4I5B - chains A and B of the 3 polymer chains in the assembly; structure by X-ray diffraction, 2.12 A resolution.

# Chain A
Molecule: HLA class II histocompatibility antigen, DR alpha chain
Organism: Homo sapiens
Reference sequence: P01903 (DRA_HUMAN); residues 2-188 here correspond to UniProt positions 27-213 (UniProt number = residue number + 25)
Amino-acid sequence (187 residues; each row starts with the number of its first residue):
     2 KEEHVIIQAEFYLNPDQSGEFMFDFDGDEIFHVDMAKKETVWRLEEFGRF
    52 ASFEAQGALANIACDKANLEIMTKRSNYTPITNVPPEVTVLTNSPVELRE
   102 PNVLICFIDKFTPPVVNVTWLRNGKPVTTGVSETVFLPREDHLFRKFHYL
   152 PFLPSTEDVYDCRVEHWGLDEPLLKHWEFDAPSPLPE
Not modelled in the structure: 182-188
Disulfides: C107-C163
Construct notes: conflict C65 (Val90 in P01903)
Curated features (UniProtKB/Swiss-Prot):
  - region: E179 to E188 (Connecting peptide)
  - site: Q9 (Self- and pathogen-derived peptide antigen), G49 (Self-peptide antigen), F51 (Self- and pathogen-derived peptide antigen), A52 (Self-peptide antigen), S53 (Self- and pathogen-derived peptide antigen), E55 (Pathogen-derived peptide antigen), N62 (Self- and pathogen-derived peptide antigen), N69 (Pathogen-derived peptide antigen), R76 (Self- and pathogen-derived peptide antigen)
  - glycosylation (N-linked (GlcNAc...) asparagine): N78, N118
From the paper describing this entry:
  - mutagenesis - S53A: unchanged binding to peptide

# Chain B
Molecule: HLA class II histocompatibility antigen, DRB1-1 beta chain
Organism: Homo sapiens
Reference sequence: P04229 (2B11_HUMAN); residues 2-193 here correspond to UniProt positions 31-222 (UniProt number = residue number + 29)
Amino-acid sequence (192 residues; each row starts with the number of its first residue):
     2 DTRPRFLWQLKFECHFFNGTERVRLLERSIYNQEESVRFDSDVGEYRAVT
    52 ELGRPDAEYWNSQKDLLEQRRAAVDTYCRHNYGVGESFTVQRRVEPKVTV
   102 YPSKTQPLQHHNLLVCSVSGFYPGSIEVRWFRNGQEEKAGVVSTGLIQNG
   152 DWTFQTLVMLETVPRSGEVYTCQVEHPSVTSPLTVEWRARSE
Disulfides: C15-C79, C117-C173
Construct notes: conflict S30 (Cys59 in P04229)
From the paper describing this entry:
  - mutagenesis - H81A: unchanged binding to peptide
  - mutagenesis - V85S: unchanged binding to HA peptide
  - mutagenesis - V85D: decreased binding to peptide

# How chain A and chain B interact
Residue-residue contacts (121; chain A residue first):
  K2(A) with F18(B)
  E3(A) with H16(B), salt bridge; F17(B); F18(B)
  E4(A) with F17(B), hydrogen bond (backbone-backbone); N19(B), hydrogen bond (side chain-backbone); G20(B), hydrogen bond (side chain-backbone)
  H5(A) with C15(B); H16(B); F17(B), hydrogen bond (backbone-backbone); V91(B)
  V6(A) with C15(B); H16(B)
  I7(A) with F13(B); E14(B); C15(B), hydrogen bond (backbone-backbone); F17(B), hydrophobic
  I8(A) with F13(B); E14(B)
  Q9(A) with L11(B); K12(B); F13(B), hydrogen bond (backbone-backbone); Y78(B), hydrogen bond
  A10(A) with L11(B)
  E11(A) with Q10(B); L11(B), hydrogen bond (backbone-backbone)
  F12(A) with W9(B); Q10(B)
  Y13(A) with L8(B); W9(B), hydrogen bond (backbone-backbone)
  L14(A) with R6(B); F7(B)
  N15(A) with R6(B); F7(B), hydrogen bond (backbone-backbone)
  P16(A) with R4(B); P5(B); R6(B)
  D17(A) with R6(B), salt bridge
  F24(A) with Y78(B); N82(B)
  F26(A) with T90(B); V91(B); Y123(B); W153(B), hydrophobic
  D27(A) with Q149(B), hydrogen bond (backbone-side chain)
  G28(A) with Q149(B)
  D29(A) with Y123(B); Q149(B), hydrogen bond; G151(B); W153(B)
  E30(A) with W153(B), hydrogen bond (backbone-side chain)
  I31(A) with W153(B), hydrophobic
  R44(A) with G151(B), hydrogen bond (side chain-backbone); D152(B); W153(B)
  L45(A) with R93(B); D152(B); W153(B), hydrophobic
  F48(A) with F89(B), hydrophobic; W153(B)
  A52(A) with F89(B), hydrophobic
  D66(A) with W9(B), hydrogen bond; L11(B)
  N69(A) with W9(B)
  L70(A) with F7(B); L8(B); W9(B), hydrophobic; Y32(B), hydrophobic
  M73(A) with W9(B), hydrophobic; Y32(B), hydrophobic; L53(B), hydrophobic
  T74(A) with F7(B); Y32(B)
  R76(A) with L53(B), hydrogen bond (side chain-backbone); D57(B), salt bridge
  S77(A) with Y32(B), hydrogen bond; L53(B)
  Y79(A) with F7(B)
  T80(A) with F7(B); Y32(B), hydrogen bond (backbone-side chain); N33(B), hydrogen bond (backbone-side chain)
  P81(A) with P5(B), hydrophobic; R6(B); F7(B), hydrophobic; N33(B), hydrogen bond (backbone-side chain)
  I82(A) with R6(B), hydrogen bond (backbone-backbone); L8(B), hydrophobic; N33(B)
  V85(A) with Q34(B)
  L92(A) with I148(B), hydrophobic; Q156(B)
  T93(A) with Q156(B), hydrogen bond (backbone-side chain)
  N94(A) with Q156(B)
  P96(A) with K98(B); T100(B); S118(B)
  I106(A) with N150(B)
  T113(A) with L8(B)
  P115(A) with L8(B)
  T135(A) with G151(B)
  P139(A) with K12(B)
  R140(A) with K12(B), hydrogen bond (backbone-side chain)
  E141(A) with E14(B); R29(B), salt bridge
  D142(A) with Q34(B)
  H143(A) with Q10(B), hydrogen bond (backbone-side chain); K12(B), hydrogen bond; R29(B); I31(B)
  L144(A) with Q34(B)
  F145(A) with L8(B), hydrophobic; Q10(B)
  R146(A) with Q149(B)
  F148(A) with Q149(B); N150(B); G151(B)
  Y150(A) with N150(B), hydrogen bond (side chain-backbone); G151(B), hydrogen bond (side chain-backbone); D152(B)
  W168(A) with D2(B); R6(B)
Also at the interface, not in a pair above, chain A (60 interface residues in all): F51, S95
Also at the interface, not in a pair above, chain B (49 interface residues in all): E36, G54, P56, Y83, Y102, S120, F155

# Overview
60 residues of chain A face 49 of chain B across their interface; the contacts include 27 hydrogen bonds and 4
salt bridges. Polar contacts include E3(A)-H16(B), D17(A)-R6(B) and R76(A)-D57(B). The paper reports that V85D
of chain B reduces binding to peptide; S53A of chain A leaves binding to peptide unchanged; 4 substitutions
were tested in all.
Here chain A is HLA class II histocompatibility antigen, DR alpha chain and chain B is HLA class II
histocompatibility antigen, DRB1-1 beta chain, both from Homo sapiens. Entry 4I5B (Structure of human MHC
class II protein HLA-DR1 carrying an influenza hemagglutinin peptide partially filling the ...) was determined
by X-ray diffraction.
